8V9G - chains A and B; structure by X-ray diffraction, 1.62 A resolution.

== Chain A (and B) ==
Molecule: beta-lactamase
Source organism: Klebsiella pneumoniae
Notes: chain B of this document is another copy of the same molecule, construct and numbering; everything in this record applies to it too
UniProtKB: Q09HD0 (Q09HD0_KLEPN); residue numbers follow UniProt; this construct covers 1-284
Sequence (284 residues; row label = number of the first residue in the row):
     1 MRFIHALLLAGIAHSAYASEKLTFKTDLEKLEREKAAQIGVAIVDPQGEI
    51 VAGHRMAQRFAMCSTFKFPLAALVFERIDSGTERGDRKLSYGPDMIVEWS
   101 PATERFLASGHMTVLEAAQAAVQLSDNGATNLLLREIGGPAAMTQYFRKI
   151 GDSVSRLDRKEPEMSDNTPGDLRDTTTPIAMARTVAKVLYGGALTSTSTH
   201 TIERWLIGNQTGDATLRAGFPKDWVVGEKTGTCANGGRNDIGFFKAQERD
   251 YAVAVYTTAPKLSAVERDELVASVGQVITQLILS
Not modelled in the structure: 1-19 (chain B: 1-18)
UniProt features mapped onto this chain:
  - active site: Ser64 (Nucleophile)
  - binding site (imipenem): Ser64, Ser125, Asn127, Thr230, Thr232, Arg238
  - mutagenesis: Cys63 (C63A/L/M: Abolishes resistance to ampicillin, benzylpenicillin, cephalothin or to carbapenem antibiotic, imipenem ...), Glu98 (E98K: Increases catalytic efficiency about 5-fold, with respect to cefoxitin. Increases catalytic efficiency about 30-fold, with respect to ceftazidime ...), Ser165 (S165G: Decreases catalytic efficiency about 50-fold, with respect to imipenem. Abolishes hydrolysis of cefoxitin. Increases resistance to ceftazidime about 10-fold, in DH5alpha E.coli strain ...)
Disulfides: Cys63-Cys233
Glycans and other covalent adducts: Meropenem, bound form (MER) linked to Ser64
Metal / ion sites: Mg2+ near Asp94 (its only coordinating residue here)
Small-molecule neighbours: Meropenem, bound form (MER; (4R,5S)-3-{[(3S,5S)-5-(dimethylcarbamoyl)pyrrolidin-3-yl]sulfanyl}-5-[(2S,3R)-3-hydroxy-1-oxobutan-2-yl]-4-methyl-4,5-d ihydro-1H-pyrrole-2-carboxylic acid): Cys63, Lys67, Glu98, Trp99, Ser125, Asn127, Glu161, Ser165, Thr211, Lys229, Thr230, Gly231, Thr232, Arg238

== Interface between chain A and chain B ==
Pairs across the interface (34; chain A residue first):
  Arg105(A) - Ile207(B)
  Arg105(A) - Asn209(B)  hydrogen bond (side chain-backbone)
  Arg105(A) - Gln210(B)
  Arg105(A) - Asp213(B)  salt bridge
  Arg105(A) - Arg217(B)  hydrogen bond (backbone-side chain)
  Phe106(A) - Arg204(B)
  Phe106(A) - Ile207(B)  hydrophobic
  Phe106(A) - Gly208(B)
  Ala108(A) - Lys222(B)
  Ala108(A) - Trp224(B)
  Ala108(A) - Val225(B)
  Ser109(A) - Arg204(B)  hydrogen bond
  His111(A) - Arg204(B)  hydrogen bond (backbone-side chain)
  Met112(A) - Arg204(B)
  Glu116(A) - Arg204(B)  salt bridge
  Leu124(A) - Gln210(B)
  Arg204(A) - Phe106(B)
  Arg204(A) - Ser109(B)  hydrogen bond
  Arg204(A) - His111(B)  hydrogen bond (side chain-backbone)
  Arg204(A) - Met112(B)
  Arg204(A) - Glu116(B)  salt bridge
  Ile207(A) - Arg105(B)
  Ile207(A) - Phe106(B)  hydrophobic
  Gly208(A) - Phe106(B)
  Asn209(A) - Arg105(B)  hydrogen bond (backbone-side chain)
  Gln210(A) - Arg105(B)
  Gln210(A) - Leu124(B)
  Gln210(A) - Gln210(B)
  Asp213(A) - Arg105(B)  salt bridge
  Arg217(A) - Arg105(B)
  Lys222(A) - Ala108(B)
  Asp223(A) - Ala108(B)
  Trp224(A) - Ala108(B)
  Val225(A) - Ala108(B)
Also at the interface, not in a pair above, chain A (22 interface residues in all): Lys88, Thr113, His200
Also at the interface, not in a pair above, chain B (22 interface residues in all): Lys88, Thr113, His200, Asp223

== Summary ==
Chain A and chain B each contribute 22 residues to their interface, with 7 hydrogen bonds and 4 salt bridges.
Polar pairs include Arg105(A)-Asp213(B), Glu116(A)-Arg204(B) and Arg105(A)-Asn209(B). Meropenem, bound form is
covalently linked to Ser64(A).
Chain A and chain B are both beta-lactamase (Klebsiella pneumoniae); the structure, GES-5-meropenem complex,
was determined by X-ray diffraction (same publication as 8V9H).
